PDB entry 6F54 | X-ray diffraction, 1.08 A resolution | chain A

# Chain A
Name: Steroid Delta-isomerase
From: Pseudomonas putida
Notes: EC 5.3.3.1
UniProt: P07445 (SDIS_PSEPU); residues 3-127 here = UniProt positions 3-127
Chain sequence (125 residues; numbered 3 to 127; the number before each row is that of its first residue):
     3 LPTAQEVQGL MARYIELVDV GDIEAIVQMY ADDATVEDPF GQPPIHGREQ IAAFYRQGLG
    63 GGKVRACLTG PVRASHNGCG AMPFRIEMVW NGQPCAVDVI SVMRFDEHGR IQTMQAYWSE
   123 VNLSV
Sequence notes: variant Ile88 (Val in P07445), Val99 (Leu in P07445), Ser103 (Asp in P07445)
Swiss-Prot annotation at these positions:
  - active site: Tyr16 (Proton donor), Asp40 (Proton acceptor)
Reported in the primary citation:
  - conformationally variable residues (loop rearrangement): Met90 to Ala98
  - catalytic residues: Asp40 (citing earlier work)

# In short
From UniProt: active-site residues Tyr16 and Asp40. From the paper: the catalytic residue Asp40;
conformational variability at Met90.
Chain A is Steroid Delta-isomerase (Pseudomonas putida); the structure, Crystal structure of ketosteroid
isomerase triple variant V88I/l99vd103s, was determined by X-ray diffraction, deposited together with 6F4Y,
6F50 and 6F53.
